8OK2 - chains B and D of the 5 polymer chains in the assembly; structure by electron microscopy, 4.10 A resolution (low resolution: residue-level contacts below are approximate; hydrogen-bond / salt-bridge calls are withheld).

== Chain B ==
Name: DNA replication complex GINS protein PSF2
Source organism: Homo sapiens
UniProtKB: Q9Y248 (PSF2_HUMAN); numbering as in UniProt (aligned over 1-185)
Chain sequence (185 residues; each row starts with the number of its first residue):
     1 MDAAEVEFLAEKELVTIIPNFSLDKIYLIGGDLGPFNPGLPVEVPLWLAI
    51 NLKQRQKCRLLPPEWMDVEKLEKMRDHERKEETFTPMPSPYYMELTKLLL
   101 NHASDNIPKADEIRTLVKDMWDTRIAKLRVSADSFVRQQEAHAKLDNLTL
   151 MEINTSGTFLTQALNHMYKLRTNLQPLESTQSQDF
Disordered / not traced: 176-185
Curated features (UniProtKB/Swiss-Prot):
  - modified residue: Met1 (N-acetylmethionine), Thr180 (Phosphothreonine), Ser182 (Phosphoserine)
  - cross-link: Lys109 (Glycyl lysine isopeptide (Lys-Gly) (interchain with G-Cter in SUMO2))

== Chain D ==
Name: DNA replication complex GINS protein SLD5
Source organism: Homo sapiens
UniProtKB: Q9BRT9 (SLD5_HUMAN); residues 1-223 here = UniProt positions 1-223
Chain sequence (262 residues; numbered -38 to 223; the number before each row is that of its first residue; numbers below 1 keep their minus sign (Met-38 is residue -38)):
   -38 MHHHHHHGRMDYKDDDDKADYKDDDDKADYKDDDDKGRPMTEEVDFLGQD
    12 SDGGSEEVVLTPAELIERLEQAWMNEKFAPELLESKPEIVECVMEQLEHM
    62 EENLRRAKREDLKVSIHQMEMERIRYVLSSYLRCRLMKIEKFFPHVLEKE
   112 KTRPEGEPSSLSPEELAFAREFMANTESYLKNVALKHMPPNLQKVDLFRA
   162 VPKPDLDSYVFLRVRERQENILVEPDTDEQRDYVIDLEKGSQHLIRYKTI
   212 APLVASGAVQLI
Disordered / not traced: -38 to 20
Differences from the reference sequence: initiating methionine (-38); expression tag (-37 to 0)
Curated features (UniProtKB/Swiss-Prot):
  - modified residue: Met1 (N-acetylmethionine), Thr2 (N-acetylthreonine), Ser12 (Phosphoserine), Ser16 (Phosphoserine)

== How chain B and chain D interact ==
Residue-residue contacts - 66 pairs, chain B then chain D:
  Met1(B) with Trp34(D); Met35(D); Lys38(D); Phe39(D)
  Glu5(B) with Trp34(D); Lys38(D); Tyr87(D); Ser91(D)
  Phe8(B) with Arg84(D); Tyr87(D); Val88(D)
  Leu9(B) with Glu31(D); Trp34(D); Met35(D)
  Glu11(B) with Arg84(D)
  Lys12(B) with Glu31(D); Arg84(D)
  Leu23(B) with Lys74(D)
  Asp24(B) with Lys74(D)
  Ile26(B) with Lys74(D); His78(D)
  Tyr27(B) with His78(D)
  Leu28(B) with Glu81(D)
  Ile29(B) with Pro23(D); Met61(D); Glu81(D)
  Gly30(B) with Glu81(D)
  Trp47(B) with Ile77(D); Met80(D)
  Leu48(B) with Ile77(D)
  Asn51(B) with Ile77(D); Met80(D)
  Arg55(B) with Leu73(D); Ser76(D)
  Lys57(B) with Leu73(D)
  Ala141(B) with Val184(D); Pro186(D); Leu205(D)
  His142(B) with His204(D)
  Ala143(B) with His204(D); Leu205(D)
  Lys144(B) with Gln203(D)
  Leu145(B) with Phe172(D); Gln203(D)
  Asp146(B) with Arg174(D); Ser202(D); Gln203(D)
  Leu148(B) with Gln203(D)
  Leu150(B) with Met35(D); Ile223(D)
  Ile153(B) with Phe172(D); Ile223(D)
  Asn154(B) with Phe39(D)
  Leu160(B) with Phe172(D); Leu205(D)
  Thr161(B) with Tyr170(D)
  Leu164(B) with Tyr170(D); Leu205(D)
  Asn165(B) with Asp168(D); Ser169(D); Tyr170(D)
  Tyr168(B) with Asp168(D); Arg207(D)
  Lys169(B) with Asp166(D)
  Arg171(B) with Asp187(D); Arg192(D)
Also at the interface, not in a pair above, chain B (40 interface residues in all): Lys25, Phe135, Gln139, Asn147, Gly157
Also at the interface, not in a pair above, chain D (40 interface residues in all): Ala24, Ile85, Tyr194, Ile196, Glu199, Ile206

== Summary ==
The chain B/chain D interface involves 40 residues from each chain.
Chain B is DNA replication complex GINS protein PSF2 and chain D is DNA replication complex GINS protein SLD5,
both from Homo sapiens; the structure, Bipartite interaction of TOPBP1 with the GINS complex, was determined
by electron microscopy.
